PDB entry 7F02 | electron microscopy, 3.24 A resolution | chains E and F of the 6 polymer chains in the assembly

[Chain E]
Name: Cytochrome c biogenesis ATP-binding export protein CcmA
Organism: Escherichia coli BL21(DE3)
Notes: EC 7.6.2.5
Reference sequence: P33931 (CCMA_ECOLI); residues -1 to 205 here correspond to UniProt positions 1-207 (UniProt number = residue number + 2)
Chain sequence (207 residues; each row starts with the number of its first residue; numbers below 1 keep their minus sign (Met-1 is residue -1)):
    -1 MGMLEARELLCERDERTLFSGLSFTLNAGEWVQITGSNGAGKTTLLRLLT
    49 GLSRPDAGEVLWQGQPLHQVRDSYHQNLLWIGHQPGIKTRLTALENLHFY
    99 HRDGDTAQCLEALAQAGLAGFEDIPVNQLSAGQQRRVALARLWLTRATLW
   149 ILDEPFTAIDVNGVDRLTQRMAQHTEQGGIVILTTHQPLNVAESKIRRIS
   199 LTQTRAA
Disordered / not traced: 201-205
Bound ions: Mg2+: Thr41 (together with phosphate ion)
Curated features (UniProtKB/Swiss-Prot):
  - binding site (ATP): Gly34 to Thr41
What the authors report for this chain:
  - binding site for phosphate ion: Asn36

[Chain F]
Name: Heme exporter protein B
Organism: Escherichia coli BL21(DE3)
Reference sequence: P0ABL8 (CCMB_ECOLI); numbering as in UniProt (aligned over 1-220)
Chain sequence (220 residues; each row starts with the number of its first residue):
     1 MMFWRIFRLELRVAFRHSAEIANPLWFFLIVITLFPLSIGPEPQLLARIA
    51 PGIIWVAALLSSLLALERLFRDDLQDGSLEQLMLLPLPLPAVVLAKVMAH
   101 WMVTGLPLLILSPLVAMLLGMDVYGWQVMALTLLLGTPTLGFLGAPGVAL
   151 TVGLKRGGVLLSILVLPLTIPLLIFATAAMDAASMHLPVDGYLAILGALL
   201 AGTATLSPFATAAALRISIQ

[Chain E / chain F interface]
Contacting residue pairs (44):
  Arg45(E) with Ile219(F), hydrogen bond (side chain-backbone); Gln220(F)
  Gly49(E) with Arg216(F)
  Leu50(E) with Leu79(F), hydrophobic; Leu82(F), hydrophobic; Met83(F), hydrophobic; Arg216(F); Gln220(F)
  Ser51(E) with Gln220(F)
  Arg52(E) with Gln220(F)
  Arg69(E) with Arg216(F)
  Asp70(E) with Pro86(F)
  His73(E) with Leu82(F), hydrogen bond (side chain-backbone); Met83(F), hydrogen bond (side chain-backbone); Leu84(F)
  Gln74(E) with Pro86(F)
  Leu76(E) with Met83(F); Leu84(F)
  Trp78(E) with Leu79(F); Glu80(F); Met83(F)
  Gln82(E) with Leu74(F), hydrogen bond (side chain-backbone); Gln75(F), hydrogen bond (side chain-backbone); Asp76(F)
  Gly84(E) with Asp76(F); Gly77(F)
  Ile85(E) with Asp76(F)
  Lys86(E) with Leu9(F); Asp76(F)
  Arg88(E) with Arg16(F); His17(F)
  Leu89(E) with Leu9(F), hydrophobic; Val13(F), hydrophobic; Arg16(F)
  His96(E) with Arg5(F), hydrogen bond (backbone-side chain)
  Phe97(E) with Arg5(F); Ile6(F), hydrophobic; Leu9(F), hydrophobic
  Tyr98(E) with Glu80(F)
  His99(E) with Arg5(F), hydrogen bond (backbone-side chain)
  Arg100(E) with Met1(F); Arg5(F), hydrogen bond (backbone-side chain)
  Arg139(E) with Glu80(F), salt bridge; Leu84(F)
Other interface residues (no listed pair), chain E (28 interface residues in all): Thr48, Ile79, Pro83, Thr87, Glu93
Other interface residues (no listed pair), chain F (23 interface residues in all): Arg12, Asp73, Leu85

[Summary]
The interface between chain E and chain F involves 28 residues on one side and 23 on the other, with 8
hydrogen bonds and 1 salt bridge. Polar contacts include Arg139(E)-Glu80(F), Arg45(E)-Ile219(F) and
His73(E)-Leu82(F). Curated annotation (UniProt) lists 8 ATP-binding residues on chain E. From the paper: a
binding site for phosphate ion at Asn36(E).
Chain E is Cytochrome c biogenesis ATP-binding export protein CcmA and chain F is Heme exporter protein B,
both from Escherichia coli BL21(DE3); the structure, Cytochrome c-type biogenesis protein CcmABCD from E.
coli, was determined by electron microscopy (same publication as 7F03, 7F04, 7VFJ and 7VFP).
